6SKE - chains A and D; structure by X-ray diffraction, 3.62 A resolution.

# Chain A
Protein: Teneurin-2
Organism: Gallus gallus
Reference sequence: Q9DER5 (TEN2_CHICK); residues 1047-2802 here = UniProt positions 1047-2802
Sequence (1756 residues; row label = number of the first residue in the row):
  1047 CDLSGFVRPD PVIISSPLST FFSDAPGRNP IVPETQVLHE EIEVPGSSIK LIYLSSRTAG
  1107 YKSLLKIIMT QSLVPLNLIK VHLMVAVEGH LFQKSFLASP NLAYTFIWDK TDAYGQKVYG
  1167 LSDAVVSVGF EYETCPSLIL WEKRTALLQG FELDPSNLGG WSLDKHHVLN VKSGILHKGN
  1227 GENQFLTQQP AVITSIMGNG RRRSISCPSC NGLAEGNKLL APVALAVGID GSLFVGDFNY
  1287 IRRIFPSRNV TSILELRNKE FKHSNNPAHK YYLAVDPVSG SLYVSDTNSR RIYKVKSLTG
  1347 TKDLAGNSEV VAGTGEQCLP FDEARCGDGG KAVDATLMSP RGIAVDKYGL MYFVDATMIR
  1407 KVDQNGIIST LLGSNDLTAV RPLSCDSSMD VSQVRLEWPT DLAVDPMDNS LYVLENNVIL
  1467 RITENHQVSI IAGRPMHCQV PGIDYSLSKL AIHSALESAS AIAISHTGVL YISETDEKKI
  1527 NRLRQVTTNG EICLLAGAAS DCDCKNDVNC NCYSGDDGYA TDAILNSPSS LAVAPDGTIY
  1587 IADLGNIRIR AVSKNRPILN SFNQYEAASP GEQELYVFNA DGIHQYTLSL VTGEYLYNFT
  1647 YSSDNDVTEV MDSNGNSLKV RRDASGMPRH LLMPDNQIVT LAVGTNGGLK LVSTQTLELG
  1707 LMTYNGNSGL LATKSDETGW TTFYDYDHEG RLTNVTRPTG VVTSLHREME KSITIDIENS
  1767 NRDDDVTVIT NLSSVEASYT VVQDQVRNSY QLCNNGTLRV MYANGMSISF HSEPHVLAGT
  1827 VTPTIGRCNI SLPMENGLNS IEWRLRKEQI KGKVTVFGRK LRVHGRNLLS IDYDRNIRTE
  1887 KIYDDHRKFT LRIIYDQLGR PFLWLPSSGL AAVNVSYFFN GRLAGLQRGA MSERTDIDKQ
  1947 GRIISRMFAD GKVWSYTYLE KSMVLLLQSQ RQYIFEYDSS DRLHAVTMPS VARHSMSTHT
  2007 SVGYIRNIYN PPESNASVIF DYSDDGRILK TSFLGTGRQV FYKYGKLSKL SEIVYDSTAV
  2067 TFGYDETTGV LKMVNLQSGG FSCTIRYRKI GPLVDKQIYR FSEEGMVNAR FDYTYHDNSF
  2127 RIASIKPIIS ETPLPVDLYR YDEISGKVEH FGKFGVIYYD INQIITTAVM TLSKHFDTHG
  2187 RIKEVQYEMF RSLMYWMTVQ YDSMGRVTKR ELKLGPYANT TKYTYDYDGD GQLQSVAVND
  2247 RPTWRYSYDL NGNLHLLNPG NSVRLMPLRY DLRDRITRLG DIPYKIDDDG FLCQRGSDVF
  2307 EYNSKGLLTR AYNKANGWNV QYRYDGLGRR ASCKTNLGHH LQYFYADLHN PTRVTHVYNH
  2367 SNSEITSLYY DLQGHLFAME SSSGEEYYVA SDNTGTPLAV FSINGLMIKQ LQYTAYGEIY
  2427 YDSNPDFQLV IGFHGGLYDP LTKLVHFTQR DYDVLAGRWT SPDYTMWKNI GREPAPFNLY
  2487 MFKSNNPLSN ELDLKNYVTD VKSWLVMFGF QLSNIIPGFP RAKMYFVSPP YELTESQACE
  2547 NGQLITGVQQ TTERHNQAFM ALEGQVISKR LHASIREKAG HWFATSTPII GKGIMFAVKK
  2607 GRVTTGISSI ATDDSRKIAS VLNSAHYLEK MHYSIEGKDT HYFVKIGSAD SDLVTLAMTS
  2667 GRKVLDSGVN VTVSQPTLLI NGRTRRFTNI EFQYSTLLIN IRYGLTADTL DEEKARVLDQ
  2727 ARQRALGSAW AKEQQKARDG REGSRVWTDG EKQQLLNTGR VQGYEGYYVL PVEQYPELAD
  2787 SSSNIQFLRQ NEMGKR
Disordered / not traced: 2799-2802
Disulfide bonds: C1047-C1181, C1253-C1256, C1364-C1372, C1431-C1484, C1548-C1556, C1550-C1558
Covalently attached groups: N-acetylglucosamine (NAG) linked to N1295, N1644, N1740, N1801, N1835, N1920, N2021, N2225, N2676; glycan linked to N2365

# Chain D
Protein: Adhesion G protein-coupled receptor L2
Organism: Mus musculus
Reference sequence: Q8JZZ7 (AGRL2_MOUSE); residues 1-108 here correspond to UniProt positions 30-137 (UniProt number = residue number + 29)
Sequence (108 residues; numbered 1 to 108; the number before each row is that of its first residue):
     1 ALPFGLVRRE LSCEGYSIDL RCPGSDVIMI ESANYGRTDD KICDADPFQM ENTDCYLPDA
    61 FKIMTQRCNN RTQCIVVTGS DVFPDPCPGT YKYLEVQYEC VPYSKMLV
Disordered / not traced: 1-6, 103-108
Disulfide bonds: C13-C43, C22-C100, C55-C87, C68-C74
Swiss-Prot annotation at these positions:
  - glycosylation: N70 (N-linked (GlcNAc...) asparagine)

# Chain A / chain D interface
Contacting residue pairs - 27 pairs, chain A then chain D:
  K1866(A) - D44(D)
  R1872(A) - Y16(D)
  N1873(A) - D44(D)
  D1878(A) - K41(D)  salt bridge
  Y1889(A) - K41(D)  hydrogen bond
  D1891(A) - C13(D)
  D1891(A) - K41(D)
  D1891(A) - I42(D)
  D1891(A) - C43(D)  hydrogen bond (backbone-backbone)
  D1891(A) - D44(D)  hydrogen bond (side chain-backbone)
  H1892(A) - L11(D)
  H1892(A) - C13(D)
  R1893(A) - R9(D)
  R1893(A) - L11(D)
  R1893(A) - D39(D)
  R1893(A) - I42(D)
  R1893(A) - Y93(D)  hydrogen bond
  R1893(A) - E95(D)  salt bridge
  K1894(A) - R9(D)
  K1894(A) - E10(D)
  K1894(A) - L11(D)
  I2163(A) - R8(D)
  T2172(A) - P23(D)
  T2173(A) - G24(D)
  A2174(A) - G24(D)
  T2177(A) - P23(D)
  R2197(A) - S25(D)  hydrogen bond
Other interface residues (no listed pair), chain A (19 interface residues in all): R1852, S1876, K1887, I2170
Other interface residues (no listed pair), chain D (18 interface residues in all): S12, T38
Interface features reported in the paper:
  - interface residues, chain A: R1893(A) (from molecular simulation)
  - interface residues, chain D: D39(D), D44(D) (from molecular simulation)

# Overview
Chain A and chain D form an interface of 19 and 18 residues respectively, with 5 hydrogen bonds and 2 salt
bridges. Among the polar pairs are D1878(A)-K41(D), R1893(A)-E95(D) and Y1889(A)-K41(D). The paper reports
interface residues R1893(A) and D39(D) among others.
Chain A is Teneurin-2 (Gallus gallus) and chain D is Adhesion G protein-coupled receptor L2 (Mus musculus);
the structure, Teneurin 2 in complex with Latrophilin 2 Lec domain, was determined by X-ray diffraction,
deposited together with 6SKA.
